PDB entry 4O9U | X-ray diffraction, 6.93 A resolution (low resolution: residue-level contacts below are approximate; hydrogen-bond / salt-bridge calls are withheld) | chains A and D of the 6 polymer chains in the assembly

# Chain A
Name: NAD(P) transhydrogenase subunit alpha 2
Organism: Thermus thermophilus
Notes: EC 1.6.1.2
UniProtKB: Q72GR9 (Q72GR9_THET2); numbering as in UniProt (aligned over 1-100)
Amino-acid sequence (100 residues; numbered 1 to 100; the number before each row is that of its first residue):
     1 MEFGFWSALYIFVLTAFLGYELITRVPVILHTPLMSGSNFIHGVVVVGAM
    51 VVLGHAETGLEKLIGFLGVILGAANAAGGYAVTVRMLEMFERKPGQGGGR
Disordered / not traced: 95-100

# Chain D
Name: NAD(P) transhydrogenase subunit beta
Organism: Thermus thermophilus
Notes: EC 1.6.1.2
UniProtKB: Q72GS0 (Q72GS0_THET2); residue numbers follow UniProt; this construct covers 1-450
Amino-acid sequence (450 residues; numbered 1 to 450; the number before each row is that of its first residue):
     1 MDLIQAAYFVVAILFIVGLKRMAHPTTAKSGIVWAGWGMVLAVLATFFWP
    51 GMGNFALILLALLLGSVVAWWAAVRVAMTDMPQMVAIYNGMGGGAAATIA
   101 AVELLKGAFENTGLMALAILGGLIGSVAFTGSLIAFAKLQGIMKSRPILF
   151 PGQKAVNALVLALTVVIGLSLLWNDATASIVLFFLLALLFGVLMTLPIGG
   201 GDMPVAISFYNAFTGMAVGFEGFAVGNPALMVAGTLVGAAGTLLTVLMAR
   251 AMNRSVWSVLVGGFGVEQEAGEVKGSLKPIDVEDAAVMLAYAGKVVFVPG
   301 YGMALSQAQHKLKELADLLEARGVEVKFAIHPVAGRMPGHMNVLLAEAGV
   351 DYDKLKDLEEINPEFPTVDVAVVIGANDVVNPAARRPGSPLYGMPILDVD
   401 KAKNVIVIKRGQGKGFAGVENELFYAENTRMLYGDAQKVLTELIQALKRL
Disordered / not traced: 261-273
Residues lining bound ligands: NADP (NAP; NADP nicotinamide-adenine-dinucleotide phosphate): G201, D202, P204, M252, N253, R254, G300, Y301, G302, L305, S306, P332, V333, A334, G335, R336, M337, P338, G375, A376, N377, D378, V379, L391, I408, K409, R410, G411, Q412, G413, K414, G415, F416, A417, G434, D435, A436
Reported in the primary citation:
  - catalytic residues: N89 (citing earlier work)

# Chain A / chain D interface
Residue-residue contacts (18):
  W6(A) with M1(D); D2(D); Q5(D); A6(D)
  L9(A) with F9(D)
  Y10(A) with Y8(D); F9(D); A12(D); P228(D); A229(D); V232(D)
  V13(A) with F9(D); I13(D)
  L14(A) with I16(D)
  F17(A) with V17(D)
  Y20(A) with K20(D)
  E21(A) with K20(D); H24(D)
Also at the interface, not in a pair above, chain A (9 interface residues in all): F5

# Overview
9 residues of chain A face 15 of chain D across their interface. Ligands of chain D: NADP. The paper reports
the catalytic residue N89(D).
Here chain A is NAD(P) transhydrogenase subunit alpha 2 and chain D is NAD(P) transhydrogenase subunit beta,
both from Thermus thermophilus. Entry 4O9U (Mechanism of transhydrogenase coupling proton translocation and
hydride transfer) was determined by X-ray diffraction together with 4O9P and 4O9T from the same study.
